PDB entry 8VK7 | electron microscopy, 3.09 A resolution | chains A and d of the 35 polymer chains in the assembly

Chain A:
Molecule: 23S ribosomal RNA
From: Mycolicibacterium smegmatis MC2 155
Sequence (3120 nucleotides; each row starts with the number of its first residue):
     1 UAAGUGUUUAAGGGCGCAUGGUGGAUGCCUUGGCACUGGGAGCCGAUGAA
    51 GGACGUAGGAGGCUGCGAUAAGCCUCGGGGAGCUGUCAACCGAGCGUUGA
   101 UCCGAGGAUGUCCGAAUGGGGAAACCCGGCACGAGUGAUGUCGUGUCACC
   151 AGGCGCUGAAUAUAUAGGCGUCUGGGGGGAACGCGGGGAAGUGAAACAUC
   201 UCAGUACCCGUAGGAAGAGAAAACAAAAUGUGAUUCCGUGAGUAGUGGCG
   251 AGCGAAAGCGGAGGAUGGCUAAACCGUAUGCAUGUGAUACCGGGUAGGGG
   301 UUGUGUGUGCGGGGUUGUGGGACCUAUCUUUCCGGCUCUACCUGGCUGGA
   351 GGGCAGUGAGAAAAUGUUGUGGUUAGCGGAAAUGGCUUGGGAUGGCCUGC
   401 CGUAGACGGUGAGAGCCCGGUACGUGAAAACCCGACGUCUGUCUUGAUGG
   451 UGUUCCCGAGUAGCAGCGGGCCCGUGGAAUCUGCUGUGAAUCUGCCGGGA
   501 CCACCCGGUAAGCCUGAAUACUUCCCAGUGACCGAUAGCGGAUUAGUACC
   551 GUGAGGGAAUGGUGAAAAGUACCCCGGGAGGGGAGUGAAAGAGUACCUGA
   601 AACCGUGCGCUUACAAUCCGUCAGAGCCCUCGACGUGUCGUGGGGUGAUG
   651 GCGUGCCUUUUGAAGAAUGAGCCUGCGAGUCAGGGACAUGUCGCGAGGUU
   701 AACCCGGGUGGGGUAGCCGCAGCGAAAGCGAGUCUGAAUAGGGCGUAUCC
   751 ACACAAGAGUGUGUGGUGUAGUGGUGUGUUCUGGACCCGAAGCGGAGUGA
   801 UCUACCCAUGGCCAGGGUGAAGCGCGGGUAAGACCGCGUGGAGGCCCGAA
   851 CCCACUUAGGUUGAAGACUGAGGGGAUGAGCUGUGGGUAGGGGUGAAAGG
   901 CCAAUCAAACUCCGUGAUAGCUGGUUCUCCCCGAAAUGCAUUUAGGUGCA
   951 GCGUCGCAUGUUUCUUGCCGGAGGUAGAGCUACUGGAUGGCCGAUGGGCC
  1001 CCACAGGGUUACUGACGUCAGCCAAACUCCGAAUGCCGGUAAGUCCAAGA
  1051 GUGCGGCAGUGAGACGGCGGGGGAUAAGCUCCGUGCGUCGAGAGGGAAAC
  1101 AGCCCAGAUCGCCGGCUAAGGCCCCUAAGCGUGUGCUAAGUGGAAAAGGA
  1151 UGUGCAGUCGCGAAGACAACCAGGAGGUUGGCUUAGAAGCAGCCACCCUU
  1201 GAAAGAGUGCGUAAUAGCUCACUGGUCAAGUGAUUGUGCGCCGAUAAUGU
  1251 AGCGGGGCUCAAGCACACCGCCGAAGCCGCGGCAGCCAACGUGUUGGCUG
  1301 GGUAGGGGAGCGUCCUGCAUCCGGUGAAGCCGCCGAGUGAUCGAGUGGUG
  1351 GAGGGUGUGGGAGUGAGAAUGCAGGCAUGAGUAGCGAUUAGGCAAGUGAG
  1401 AACCUUGCCCGCCGAAAGACCAAGGGUUCCUGGGCCAGGCCAGUCCGCCC
  1451 AGGGUGAGUCGGGACCUAAGGCGAGGCCGACAGGCGUAGUCGAUGGACAA
  1501 CGGGUUGAUAUUCCCGUACCCGUGUAUGUGCGUCCAUGAUGAAUCAGCGG
  1551 UACUAACCAUCCAAAACCACCGUGACCGCACCUUUCGGGGUGUGGCGUUG
  1601 GUGGGGCUGCAUGGGACCUUCGUUGGUAGUAGUCAAGCGAUGGGGUGACG
  1651 CAGGAAGGUAGCCGUACCGGUCAGUGGUAAUACCGGGGUAAGCCUGUAGG
  1701 GAGUCAGAUAGGUAAAUCCGUCUGGCAUAUAUCCUGAGAGGUGAUGCAUA
  1751 GCCGAGUGAGGCGAAUUCGGUGAUCCUAUGCUGCCGAGAAAAGCCUCUAG
  1801 CGAGGACAUACACGGCCCGUACCCCAAACCAACACAGGUGGUCAGGUAGA
  1851 GAAUACUAAGGCGUACGAGUGAACUAUGGUUAAGGAACUCGGCAAAAUGC
  1901 CCCCGUAACUUCGGGAGAAGGGGGACCCACAUGGCGUGUAAGCCUUUACG
  1951 GCCCAAGCGUGAGUGGGUGGCACAAACCAGUGAGAAGCGACUGUUUACUA
  2001 AAAACACAGGUCCGUGCGAAGUCGCAAGACGAUGUAUACGGACUGACGCC
  2051 UGCCCGGUGCUGGAAGGUUAAGAGGACCCGUUAACUCCCUUUGGGGGUGA
  2101 AGCGGAGAAUUUAAGCCCCAGUAAACGGCGGUGGUAACUAUAACCAUCCU
  2151 AAGGUAGCGAAAUUCCUUGUCGGGUAAGUUCCGACCUGCACGAAUGGCGU
  2201 AACGACUUCUCAACUGUCUCAACCAUAGACUCGGCGAAAUUGCACUACGA
  2251 GUAAAGAUGCUCGUUACGCGCGGCAGGACGAAAAGACCCCGGGACCUUCA
  2301 CUACAACUUGGUAUUGGUGCUCGAUACGGUUUGUGUAGGAUAGGUGGGAG
  2351 ACUGUGAAGCUCACACGCCAGUGUGGGUGGAGUCGUUGUUGAAAUACCAC
  2401 UCUGAUCGUAUUGGGCCUCUAACCUCGGACCGUAUAUCCGGUUCAGGGAC
  2451 AGUGCCUGGUGGGUAGUUUAACUGGGGCGGUUGCCUCCUAAAAUGUAACG
  2501 GAGGCGCCCAAAGGUUCCCUCAACCUGGACGGCAAUCAGGUGUUGAGUGU
  2551 AAGUGCACAAGGGAGCUUGACUGCGAGACGGACAUGUCGAGCAGGGACGA
  2601 AAGUCGGGACUAGUGAUCCGGCACCUCUGAGUGGAAGGGGUGUCGCUCAA
  2651 CGGAUAAAAGGUACCCCGGGGAUAACAGGCUGAUCUUCCCCAAGAGUCCA
  2701 UAUCGACGGGAUGGUUUGGCACCUCGAUGUCGGCUCGUCGCAUCCUGGGG
  2751 CUGGAGCAGGUCCCAAGGGUUGGGCUGUUCGCCCAUUAAAGCGGCACGCG
  2801 AGCUGGGUUUAGAACGUCGUGAGACAGUUCGGUCUCUAUCCGCCGCGCGC
  2851 GUCAGAAGCUUGAGGAAACCUGUCCCUAGUACGAGAGGACCGGGACGGAC
  2901 GAACCUCUGGUAUACCAGUUGUCCCACCAGGGGCACGGCUGGAUAGCCAC
  2951 GUUCGGACAGGAUAACCGCUGAAAGCAUCUAAGCGGGAAACCUCUUCCAA
  3001 GACCAGGCUUCUCACCCUCUAGGAGGGAUAAGGCCCCCCGCAGACCACGG
  3051 GAUUGAUAGACCAGACCUGGAAGCCUAGUAAUAGGUGCAGGGAACUGGCA
  3101 CUAACCGGCCGAAAACUUAC
Unresolved in the structure: 1, 1546-1619, 2056-2150

Chain d:
Protein: 50S ribosomal protein L34
From: Mycolicibacterium smegmatis MC2 155
Reference sequence: A0R7K0 (RL34_MYCS2); residue numbers follow UniProt; this construct covers 1-47
Sequence (47 residues; each row starts with the number of its first residue):
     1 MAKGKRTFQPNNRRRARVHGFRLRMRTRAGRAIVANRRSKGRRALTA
Unresolved in the structure: 1

Interface between chain A and chain d:
Pairs across the interface - 83 pairs, chain A then chain d:
  A50(A) - Arg38(d)  base contact
  G51(A) - Arg38(d)  sugar contact
  A115(A) - Met25(d)  phosphate contact
  G121(A) - Arg22(d)  hydrogen bond to the base
  A122(A) - Arg13(d)  base contact
  A122(A) - Ala16(d)  sugar contact
  A122(A) - Arg22(d)  salt bridge to the phosphate
  A123(A) - Gly20(d)  phosphate contact
  A123(A) - Phe21(d)  stacking on the base
  A123(A) - Arg22(d)  hydrogen bond to the phosphate
  A123(A) - Thr46(d)  base contact
  G179(A) - Ala35(d)  phosphate contact
  C209(A) - Arg28(d)  salt bridge to the phosphate
  G210(A) - Arg28(d)  salt bridge to the phosphate
  G546(A) - Lys40(d)  hydrogen bond to the base
  G546(A) - Gly41(d)  sugar contact
  G546(A) - Arg42(d)  sugar contact
  U547(A) - Arg42(d)  salt bridge to the phosphate
  U547(A) - Arg43(d)  hydrogen bond to the phosphate
  A548(A) - Arg43(d)  salt bridge to the phosphate
  U552(A) - His19(d)  hydrogen bond to the sugar
  G553(A) - Arg15(d)  salt bridge to the phosphate
  G553(A) - His19(d)  sugar contact
  G553(A) - Arg24(d)  sugar contact
  A554(A) - Ile33(d)  sugar contact
  A554(A) - Arg37(d)  salt bridge to the phosphate
  G555(A) - Asn36(d)  phosphate contact
  G555(A) - Arg37(d)  salt bridge to the phosphate
  G555(A) - Arg42(d)  hydrogen bond to the base
  G556(A) - Lys40(d)  salt bridge to the phosphate
  G556(A) - Arg42(d)  hydrogen bond to the base
  G557(A) - Lys40(d)  base contact
  G557(A) - Arg42(d)  hydrogen bond to the base
  G797(A) - Ala29(d)  phosphate contact
  G797(A) - Ile33(d)  sugar contact
  U798(A) - Arg24(d)  hydrogen bond to the phosphate
  U798(A) - Ile33(d)  phosphate contact
  G799(A) - Val18(d)  phosphate contact
  G799(A) - His19(d)  salt bridge to the phosphate
  G799(A) - Arg24(d)  salt bridge to the phosphate
  U801(A) - Thr7(d)  hydrogen bond to the sugar
  U801(A) - Phe8(d)  sugar contact
  U801(A) - Gln9(d)  hydrogen bond to the sugar
  U801(A) - Asn11(d)  base contact
  U801(A) - Arg14(d)  hydrogen bond to the base
  U801(A) - Arg15(d)  base contact
  C802(A) - Lys5(d)  salt bridge to the phosphate
  C802(A) - Arg6(d)  sugar contact
  C802(A) - Thr7(d)  sugar contact
  C802(A) - Gln9(d)  phosphate contact
  U803(A) - Lys5(d)  salt bridge to the phosphate
  C852(A) - Lys3(d)  salt bridge to the phosphate
  C853(A) - Lys3(d)  phosphate contact
  A867(A) - Arg6(d)  salt bridge to the phosphate
  C868(A) - Ala2(d)  phosphate contact
  U869(A) - Ala2(d)  phosphate contact
  G885(A) - Asn11(d)  phosphate contact
  G885(A) - Arg13(d)  hydrogen bond to the phosphate
  G885(A) - Arg14(d)  salt bridge to the phosphate
  G885(A) - Arg17(d)  phosphate contact
  G886(A) - Arg14(d)  salt bridge to the phosphate
  G886(A) - Arg17(d)  salt bridge to the phosphate
  A903(A) - Thr7(d)  base contact
  A904(A) - Arg6(d)  base contact
  A1423(A) - Asn11(d)  phosphate contact
  G1424(A) - Pro10(d)  sugar contact
  G1424(A) - Asn12(d)  hydrogen bond to the phosphate
  G1425(A) - Asn12(d)  hydrogen bond to the phosphate
  G1471(A) - Arg26(d)  sugar contact
  C1472(A) - Arg26(d)  sugar contact
  A1482(A) - Arg28(d)  hydrogen bond to the phosphate
  G1483(A) - Arg28(d)  salt bridge to the phosphate
  G1492(A) - Arg13(d)  phosphate contact
  A1493(A) - Arg13(d)  salt bridge to the phosphate
  C1830(A) - Arg6(d)  sugar contact
  C1830(A) - Phe8(d)  hydrogen bond to the sugar
  C1830(A) - Gln9(d)  sugar contact
  C1830(A) - Pro10(d)  sugar contact
  A1831(A) - Arg6(d)  hydrogen bond to the sugar
  G1837(A) - Ala2(d)  hydrogen bond to the sugar
  G1837(A) - Gly4(d)  hydrogen bond to the base
  G1838(A) - Ala2(d)  sugar contact
  U1839(A) - Lys3(d)  salt bridge to the phosphate
Also at the interface, not in a pair above, chain A (53 interface residues in all): G114, G178, C549, A800, U1494, C1829
Also at the interface, not in a pair above, chain d (41 interface residues in all): Leu23, Gly30, Arg31, Leu45, Ala47

In short:
53 residues of chain A face 41 of chain d across their interface, with 20 hydrogen bonds, 21 salt bridges and
1 aromatic stacking contact. Polar pairs include G121(A)-Arg22(d), G546(A)-Lys40(d) and G555(A)-Arg42(d).
Here chain A is 23S ribosomal RNA and chain d is 50S ribosomal protein L34, both from Mycolicibacterium
smegmatis MC2 155. Entry 8VK7 (Structure of Mycobacterium smegmatis 50S ribosomal subunit bound to
HflX:50S-HflX-B) was determined by electron microscopy together with 8VIO, 8VK0, 8VKI, 8VKW, 8VPK, 8VR4, 8VR8
and 8VRL from the same study.
